PDB entry 6LWK | X-ray diffraction, 2.88 A resolution | chains A and C of the 3 polymer chains in the assembly

[Chain A]
Protein: Endonuclease 8-like 1
Source organism: Homo sapiens
Notes: EC 3.2.2.-, 4.2.99.18
Reference sequence: Q96FI4 (NEIL1_HUMAN); numbering as in UniProt (aligned over 1-295)
Sequence (295 residues; numbered 1 to 295; the number before each row is that of its first residue):
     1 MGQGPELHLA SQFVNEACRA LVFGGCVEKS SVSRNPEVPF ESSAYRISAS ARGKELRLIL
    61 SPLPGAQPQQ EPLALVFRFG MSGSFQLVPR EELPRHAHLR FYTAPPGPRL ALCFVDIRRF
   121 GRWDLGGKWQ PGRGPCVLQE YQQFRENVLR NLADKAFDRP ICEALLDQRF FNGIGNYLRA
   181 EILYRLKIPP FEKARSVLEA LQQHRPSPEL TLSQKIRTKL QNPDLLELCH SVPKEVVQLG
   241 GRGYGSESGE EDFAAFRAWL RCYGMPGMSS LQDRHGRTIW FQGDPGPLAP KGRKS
Unresolved in the structure: 1, 203-221, 291-295
Differences from the reference sequence: engineered mutation Gly-2 (Pro in Q96FI4), Gln-3 (Glu in Q96FI4); variant Arg-242 (Lys in Q96FI4)
Curated features (UniProtKB/Swiss-Prot):
  - active site: Lys-54 (Proton donor)
  - binding site (DNA): Asn-176
  - natural variant: Ala-44 (A44D: Found in a patient with childhood-onset nephrotic syndrome, focal segmental glomerulosclerosis and end-stage renal disease; uncertain significance), Ala-156 (A156T: Found in a patient with childhood-onset steroid-resistant nephrotic syndrome; uncertain significance), Glu-181 (E181K: Found in a patient with nephrotic syndrome also carrying mutation P-159 in MYO1E), Arg-242 (K242R: In RNA edited version; this construct carries the variant)
  - mutagenesis: Lys-54 (K54L: Loss of glycosylase activity), Arg-277 (R277A: Strongly reduced glycosylase activity. Has little effect on AP lyase activity)
Reported in the primary citation:
  - binding site for the 13-nt DNA strand: Tyr-244
  - conformationally variable residues (loop rearrangement): Gly-240, Arg-242, Tyr-244, Gly-249
  - mutagenesis - R242A, R242H: decreased catalytic activity
  - mutagenesis - R242A/Y244R, R242H/Y244R: increased catalytic activity on DHU
  - mutagenesis - R242A/Y244R, R242H/Y244R: increased catalytic activity on Tg

[Chain C]
Molecule: 13-nt DNA strand
Sequence (13 nucleotides; numbered 1 to 13; the number before each row is that of its first residue):
     1 TAGACCTGGA CGG

[Interface between chain A and chain C]
Contacting residue pairs - 14 pairs, chain A then chain C:
  Arg-34(A) with DC5(C), phosphate contact; DC6(C), salt bridge to the phosphate
  Arg-95(A) with DG8(C), salt bridge to the phosphate
  His-96(A) with DT7(C), hydrogen bond to the phosphate; DG8(C), salt bridge to the phosphate
  Ile-117(A) with DT7(C), sugar contact; DG8(C), sugar contact
  Arg-118(A) with DC6(C), hydrogen bond to the base; DT7(C), base contact
  Arg-119(A) with DC6(C), hydrogen bond to the phosphate; DT7(C), salt bridge to the phosphate
  Phe-120(A) with DC5(C), base contact; DC6(C), base contact
  Arg-274(A) with DT1(C), phosphate contact
Also at the interface, not in a pair above, chain A (9 interface residues in all): His-275

[Summary]
9 residues of chain A face 5 of chain C across their interface; the contacts include 3 hydrogen bonds and 4
salt bridges. Among the polar pairs are Arg-118(A)/DC6(C), His-96(A)/DT7(C) and Arg-119(A)/DC6(C). The paper
reports a binding site for the 13-nt DNA strand at Tyr-244(A); R242A and R242H of chain A reduce catalytic
activity; 4 substitutions were tested in all.
Here chain A is Endonuclease 8-like 1 (Homo sapiens) and chain C is a 13-nt DNA strand. Entry 6LWK (Crystal
structure of human NEIL1(P2G, E3Q, R242) bound to duplex DNA containing dihydrouracil (DHU)) was determined by
X-ray diffraction, deposited together with 6LWA, 6LWB, 6LWC, 6LWD, 6LWF, 6LWG and 10 further entries.
